Entry 6CWY (X-ray diffraction, 2.46 A resolution); this record covers chains C and D.

# Chain C
Molecule: SUMO-activating enzyme subunit 1
From: Homo sapiens
UniProt: Q9UBE0 (SAE1_HUMAN); residue numbers follow UniProt; this construct covers 1-346
Chain sequence (346 residues; numbered 1 to 346; the number before each row is that of its first residue):
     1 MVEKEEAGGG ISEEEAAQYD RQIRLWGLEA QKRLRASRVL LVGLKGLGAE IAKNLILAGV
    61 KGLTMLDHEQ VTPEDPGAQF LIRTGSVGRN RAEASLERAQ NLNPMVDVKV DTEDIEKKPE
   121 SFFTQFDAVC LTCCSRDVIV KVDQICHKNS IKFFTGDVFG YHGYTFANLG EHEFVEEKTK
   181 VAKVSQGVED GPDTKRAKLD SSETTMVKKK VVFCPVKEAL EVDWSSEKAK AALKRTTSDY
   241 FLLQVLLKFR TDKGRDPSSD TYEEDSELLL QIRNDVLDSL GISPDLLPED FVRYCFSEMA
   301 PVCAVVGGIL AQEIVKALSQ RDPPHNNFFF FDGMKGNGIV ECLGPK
Not modelled in the structure: 1-16, 179-204
Residues lining bound ligands: FHJ (dimethyl (1S,2S,3R,4R)-1-[(1S)-2-(4-methylphenyl)-1-(phenylamino)ethyl]-7-oxabicyclo[2.2.1]hept-5-ene-2,3-dicarboxylate): Lys53, Gln79, Phe80, Leu102
Curated features (UniProtKB/Swiss-Prot):
  - modified residue: Met1 (N-acetylmethionine), Val2 (N-acetylvaline), Ser12 (Phosphoserine), Lys198 (N6-acetyllysine)
From the paper describing this entry:
  - binding site for FHJ: Lys53, Phe80, Leu102
  - conformationally variable residues (helix shift, order/disorder transition): Met1 to Ala16, Arg21
  - contacts within the chain: Trp26-Arg33, Trp26-Glu173, Trp26-Val175, Trp26-Lys208, Trp26-Gln320

# Chain D
Molecule: SUMO-activating enzyme subunit 2
From: Homo sapiens
Notes: EC 2.3.2.-
UniProt: Q9UBT2 (SAE2_HUMAN); residues 1-640 here = UniProt positions 1-640
Chain sequence (660 residues; row label = number of the first residue in the row; numbers below 1 keep their minus sign (Met-19 is residue -19)):
   -19 MGSSHHHHHH SSGLVPRGSH MALSRGLPRE LAEAVAGGRV LVVGAGGIGC ELLKNLVLTG
    41 FSHIDLIDLD TIDVSNLNRQ FLFQKKHVGR SKAQVAKESV LQFYPKANIV AYHDSIMNPD
   101 YNVEFFRQFI LVMNALDNRA ARNHVNRMCL AADVPLIESG TAGYLGQVTT IKKGVTECYE
   161 CHPKPTQRTF PGCTIRNTPS EPIHCIVWAK YLFNQLFGEE DADQEVSPDR ADPEAAWEPT
   221 EAEARARASN EDGDIKRIST KEWAKSTGYD PVKLFTKLFK DDIRYLLTMD KLWRKRKPPV
   281 PLDWAEVQSQ GEETNASDQQ NEPQLGLKDQ QVLDVKSYAR LFSKSIETLR VHLAEKGDGA
   341 ELIWDKDDPS AMDFVTSAAN LRMHIFSMNM KSRFDIKSMA GNIIPAIATT NAVIAGLIVL
   401 EGLKILSGKI DQCRTIFLNK QPNPRKKLLV PCALDPPNPN CYVCASKPEV TVRLNVHKVT
   461 VLTLQDKIVK EKFAMVAPDV QIEDGKGTIL ISSEEGETEA NNHKKLSEFG IRNGSRLQAD
   521 DFLQDYTLLI NILHSEDLGK DVEFEVVGDA PEKVGPKQAE DAAKSITNGS DDGAQPSTST
   581 AQEQDDVLIV DSDEEDSSNN ADVSEEERSR KRKLDEKENL SAKRSRIEQK EELDDVIALD
Not modelled in the structure: -19 to 2, 54-68, 225-237, 291-312, 333-341, 549-640
Glycans and other covalent adducts: compound FHJ linked to Cys30
Differences from the reference sequence: initiating methionine (-19); expression tag (-18 to 0)
Metal / ion sites: Mg2+: Ile96, Tyr101; Zn2+: Cys158, Cys161, Cys441, Cys444
Residues lining bound ligands: FHJ (dimethyl (1S,2S,3R,4R)-1-[(1S)-2-(4-methylphenyl)-1-(phenylamino)ethyl]-7-oxabicyclo[2.2.1]hept-5-ene-2,3-dicarboxylate): Glu31, Leu33, Lys34, Val37, Leu38, Ala76, Ser79, Val80, Phe83, Tyr84
Curated features (UniProtKB/Swiss-Prot):
  - active site: Cys173 (Glycyl thioester intermediate)
  - binding site (ATP): Gly24 to Gly29, Asp48, Asn56 to Arg59, Lys72, Ser95, Ile96, Asp117 to Arg122
  - binding site (Zn(2+)): Cys158, Cys161, Cys441, Cys444
  - modified residue: Ser207 (Phosphoserine), Lys271 (N6-acetyllysine), Ser507 (Phosphoserine), Ser592 (Phosphoserine), Lys613 (N6-acetyllysine)
  - cross-link (Glycyl lysine isopeptide (Lys-Gly)): Lys164 (interchain with G-Cter in SUMO1), Lys190 (interchain with G-Cter in SUMO), Lys236 (interchain with G-Cter in SUMO1), Lys257 (interchain with G-Cter in SUMO), Lys271 (interchain with G-Cter in SUMO), Lys275 (interchain with G-Cter in SUMO), Lys371 (interchain with G-Cter in SUMO2), Lys420 (interchain with G-Cter in SUMO1), Lys540 (interchain with G-Cter in SUMO2), Lys611 (interchain with G-Cter in SUMO), Lys613 (interchain with G-Cter in SUMO), Lys617 (interchain with G-Cter in SUMO), Lys623 (interchain with G-Cter in SUMO)
From the paper describing this entry:
  - binding site for FHJ: Cys30, Glu31, Leu33, Lys34, Val37, Leu38, Ala76, Ser79, Val80, Phe83, Tyr84
  - allosteric site: Cys30
  - mutagenesis - C30S: abolished catalytic activity on FHJ
  - mutagenesis - C173S: abolished catalytic activity
  - catalytic residues: Cys173 (citing earlier work)
  - conformationally variable residues (order/disorder transition): Gly26, Gly27, Val54 to Val68

# How chain C and chain D interact
Residue-residue contacts (85; chain C residue first):
  Arg24(C) - Glu199(D)  salt bridge
  Leu28(C) - Glu200(D)
  Gln31(C) - Ala202(D)
  Gln31(C) - Glu205(D)
  Arg35(C) - Ala211(D)
  Glu50(C) - Lys34(D)  salt bridge
  Lys53(C) - Glu31(D)  salt bridge
  Lys53(C) - Ala392(D)
  Glu74(C) - Arg5(D)  hydrogen bond (backbone-side chain)
  Asp75(C) - Arg5(D)
  Pro76(C) - Arg5(D)
  Ala78(C) - Leu38(D)
  Ala78(C) - Tyr84(D)  hydrophobic
  Gln79(C) - Leu38(D)
  Phe80(C) - Lys34(D)
  Phe80(C) - Leu38(D)
  Phe80(C) - Phe83(D)
  Arg83(C) - Gln82(D)
  Thr84(C) - Tyr84(D)
  Arg98(C) - Gln82(D)  hydrogen bond (side chain-backbone)
  Arg98(C) - Phe83(D)  hydrogen bond (side chain-backbone)
  Leu102(C) - Pro213(D)
  Asn103(C) - Pro213(D)
  Pro104(C) - Pro213(D)
  Met105(C) - Arg210(D)
  Met105(C) - Ala211(D)  hydrophobic
  Tyr161(C) - Leu7(D)
  Tyr161(C) - Leu11(D)
  Glu176(C) - Gln421(D)  hydrogen bond
  Glu177(C) - Glu199(D)
  Thr205(C) - Glu199(D)
  Arg235(C) - Lys426(D)  hydrogen bond (backbone-side chain)
  Ser259(C) - Leu3(D)
  Ser259(C) - Arg5(D)
  Ser259(C) - Gly6(D)  hydrogen bond (side chain-backbone)
  Tyr262(C) - Leu3(D)  hydrophobic
  Phe296(C) - Gly6(D)
  Ser297(C) - Arg5(D)
  Ser297(C) - Gly6(D)  hydrogen bond (side chain-backbone)
  Met299(C) - Arg5(D)
  Met299(C) - Gly6(D)
  Met299(C) - Leu7(D)  hydrophobic
  Ala300(C) - Leu38(D)  hydrophobic
  Ala300(C) - Thr39(D)
  Pro301(C) - Thr39(D)
  Pro301(C) - Gly396(D)
  Pro301(C) - Val399(D)  hydrophobic
  Pro301(C) - Leu400(D)  hydrophobic
  Ala304(C) - Asn35(D)
  Ala304(C) - Ala392(D)
  Val305(C) - Val393(D)
  Val305(C) - Gly396(D)
  Val305(C) - Leu397(D)
  Gly308(C) - Thr389(D)
  Gly308(C) - Val393(D)
  Ile309(C) - Leu428(D)  hydrophobic
  Gln312(C) - Tyr144(D)  hydrogen bond
  Gln312(C) - Ile387(D)
  Gln312(C) - Thr389(D)  hydrogen bond
  Asp322(C) - Tyr144(D)  hydrogen bond
  Asp322(C) - Lys420(D)  salt bridge
  Pro323(C) - Gln421(D)
  His325(C) - Lys420(D)
  His325(C) - Leu428(D)
  Phe329(C) - Leu428(D)  hydrophobic
  Phe331(C) - Leu397(D)  hydrophobic
  Phe331(C) - Leu400(D)  hydrophobic
  Phe331(C) - Leu429(D)  hydrophobic
  Gly333(C) - Leu400(D)
  Gly333(C) - Lys404(D)
  Met334(C) - Lys404(D)  hydrogen bond (backbone-side chain)
  Lys335(C) - Pro431(D)
  Gly336(C) - Leu429(D)
  Gly336(C) - Pro431(D)
  Asn337(C) - Lys427(D)  hydrogen bond
  Asn337(C) - Leu429(D)
  Asn337(C) - Pro431(D)
  Gly338(C) - Lys426(D)
  Gly338(C) - Lys427(D)
  Gly338(C) - Leu428(D)  hydrogen bond (backbone-backbone)
  Gly338(C) - Leu429(D)  hydrogen bond (backbone-backbone)
  Ile339(C) - Lys426(D)
  Val340(C) - Pro422(D)  hydrophobic
  Val340(C) - Lys426(D)  hydrogen bond (backbone-backbone)
  Glu341(C) - Lys426(D)  salt bridge
Interface residues without a listed pair, chain C (56 interface residues in all): Asn54, Leu57, Gly77, Arg293, Val302, Lys316
Interface residues without a listed pair, chain D (46 interface residues in all): Val37, Lys86, Ala216, Gln412, Arg414, Ile416, Leu418, Val430

# In short
Chain C and chain D form an interface of 56 and 46 residues respectively; the contacts include 15 hydrogen
bonds and 5 salt bridges. Among the polar pairs are Arg24(C)-Glu199(D), Glu50(C)-Lys34(D) and
Lys53(C)-Glu31(D). Bound to chain C: compound FHJ. The paper reports the catalytic residue Cys173(D); C30S of
chain D abolishes catalytic activity on FHJ.
Here chain C is SUMO-activating enzyme subunit 1 and chain D is SUMO-activating enzyme subunit 2, both from
Homo sapiens. Entry 6CWY (Crystal structure of SUMO E1 in complex with an allosteric inhibitor) was determined
by X-ray diffraction together with 6CWZ from the same study.
